PDB entry 5D3C | X-ray diffraction, 1.31 A resolution | chain A

[Chain A]
Molecule: Macrophage metalloelastase
Organism: Homo sapiens
Notes: EC 3.4.24.65
Reference sequence: P39900 (MMP12_HUMAN); residue numbers follow UniProt; this construct covers 106-263
Chain sequence (159 residues; row label = number of the first residue in the row):
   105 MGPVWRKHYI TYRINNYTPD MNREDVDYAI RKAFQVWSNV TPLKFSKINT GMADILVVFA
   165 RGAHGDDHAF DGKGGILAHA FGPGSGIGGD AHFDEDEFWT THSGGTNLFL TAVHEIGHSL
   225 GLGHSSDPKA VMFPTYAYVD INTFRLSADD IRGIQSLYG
Construct notes: initiating methionine (105); engineered mutation Asp171 (Phe in P39900), Ala241 (Lys in P39900)
Ion coordination: Ca2+ site 1: Asp124, Glu199, Glu201; Ca2+ site 2: Asp158, Gly190, Gly192, Asp194; Zn2+ site 1: His168, Asp170, His183, His196; Ca2+ site 3: Asp175, Gly176, Gly178, Ile180, Asp198, Glu201; Zn2+ site 2: His218, His222, His228 (together with 56O)
Small-molecule neighbours: 56O (N-[(2R)-2-{[3-(3'-chlorobiphenyl-4-yl)-1,2-oxazol-5-yl]methyl}-4-(hydroxyamino)-4-oxobutanoyl]-L-alpha-glutamyl-L-alpha-glutamine): Gly178, Gly179, Ile180, Leu181, Ala182, His183, Ala184, Glu201, Thr210, Leu214, Thr215, His218, Glu219, His222, His228, Pro232, Lys233, Ala234, Val235, Phe237, Pro238, Thr239, Tyr240, Ala241, Val243, Phe248, Arg249
UniProt features mapped onto this chain:
  - active site: Glu219
  - binding site (Ca(2+)): Asp124, Asp158, Asp175, Gly176, Gly178, Ile180, Gly190, Gly192, Asp194, Asp198, Glu199, Glu201
  - binding site (Zn(2+)): His168, Asp170, His183, His196, His218, His222, His228

[Summary]
Chain A binds compound 56O. The Ca2+ site 1 is built by Asp124, Glu199 and Glu201. Asp158, Gly190, Gly192 and
Asp194 coordinate Ca2+ site 2. UniProt lists active-site residue Glu219, 12 Ca2+-binding residues and 7
Zn2+-binding residues.
Chain A is Macrophage metalloelastase (Homo sapiens); the structure, Crystal structure of a double mutant
catalytic domain of Human MMP12 in complex with an hydroxamate ..., was determined by X-ray diffraction,
deposited together with 5D2B, 5CXA and 5CZM.
